Entry 7YOY (electron microscopy, 3.64 A resolution); this record covers chains E and I of the 5 polymer chains in the assembly.

# Chain E
Protein: 5E3 heavy chain
Source organism: Oryctolagus cuniculus
Sequence (121 residues; row label = number of the first residue in the row):
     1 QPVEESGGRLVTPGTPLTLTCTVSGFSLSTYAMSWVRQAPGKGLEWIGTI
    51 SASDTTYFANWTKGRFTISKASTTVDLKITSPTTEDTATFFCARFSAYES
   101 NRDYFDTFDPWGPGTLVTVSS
Disulfide bonds: C21-C92

# Chain I
Protein: 5E3 light chain
Source organism: Oryctolagus cuniculus
Sequence (111 residues; row label = number of the first residue in the row):
     1 DVVMTQTPSPVSAAVGGTVTIKCQASQNIYRDLAWYQQNPGQPPKLLIYG
    51 ASNLASGVPSRFSGSGSGTEYILTISDLECADAATYYCQCSAYGSGYAAH
   101 AFGGGTKVDIK
Disulfide bonds: C23-C88

# Chain E / chain I interface
Contacting residue pairs (28; chain E residue first):
  Q38(E) - Q38(I)  hydrogen bond
  Q38(E) - Y87(I)
  K42(E) - Y87(I)
  G43(E) - Y87(I)
  L44(E) - P44(I)  hydrophobic
  L44(E) - Y87(I)
  L44(E) - F102(I)  hydrophobic
  W46(E) - H100(I)
  Y57(E) - A98(I)
  F91(E) - P44(I)
  F95(E) - H100(I)
  Y98(E) - Y49(I)
  E99(E) - Y49(I)  hydrogen bond (backbone-side chain)
  E99(E) - N53(I)
  F105(E) - R31(I)
  F105(E) - D32(I)
  F105(E) - G50(I)
  D106(E) - Y93(I)
  T107(E) - Y36(I)
  T107(E) - L46(I)
  T107(E) - Y49(I)
  F108(E) - Y36(I)  hydrogen bond (backbone-side chain)
  F108(E) - Q89(I)
  F108(E) - F102(I)  hydrophobic
  D109(E) - L46(I)
  W111(E) - P43(I)  hydrophobic
  W111(E) - P44(I)
  G112(E) - P43(I)
Also at the interface, not in a pair above, chain E (20 interface residues in all): V36, E45, S100
Also at the interface, not in a pair above, chain I (21 interface residues in all): Y30, A34, S56, A99, G103

# Summary
20 residues of chain E and 21 residues of chain I are in contact, with 3 hydrogen bonds. Polar pairs include
Q38(E)-Q38(I), E99(E)-Y49(I) and F108(E)-Y36(I).
Chain E is 5E3 heavy chain and chain I is 5E3 light chain, both from Oryctolagus cuniculus; the structure,
Cryo-EM structure of EBV gHgL-gp42 in complex with mAbs 3E8 and 5E3 (localized refinement), was determined by
electron microscopy (same publication as 7YP1).
